Entry 8EHF (electron microscopy, 3.30 A resolution); this record covers chains A and J of the 8 polymer chains in the assembly.

Chain A:
Molecule: non-template DNA
Sequence (32 nucleotides; row label = number of the first residue in the row):
     1 GCGTCCTATC GATCTTCGGA AGAGATTCAG AG
Not modelled in the structure: 1, 8-14, 32

Chain J:
Name: DNA-directed RNA polymerase subunit beta'
From: Escherichia coli
Notes: EC 2.7.7.6
Reference sequence: C3SIA2 (C3SIA2_ECOLX); residue numbers follow UniProt; this construct covers 2-1407
Sequence (1407 residues; numbered 1 to 1407; the number before each row is that of its first residue):
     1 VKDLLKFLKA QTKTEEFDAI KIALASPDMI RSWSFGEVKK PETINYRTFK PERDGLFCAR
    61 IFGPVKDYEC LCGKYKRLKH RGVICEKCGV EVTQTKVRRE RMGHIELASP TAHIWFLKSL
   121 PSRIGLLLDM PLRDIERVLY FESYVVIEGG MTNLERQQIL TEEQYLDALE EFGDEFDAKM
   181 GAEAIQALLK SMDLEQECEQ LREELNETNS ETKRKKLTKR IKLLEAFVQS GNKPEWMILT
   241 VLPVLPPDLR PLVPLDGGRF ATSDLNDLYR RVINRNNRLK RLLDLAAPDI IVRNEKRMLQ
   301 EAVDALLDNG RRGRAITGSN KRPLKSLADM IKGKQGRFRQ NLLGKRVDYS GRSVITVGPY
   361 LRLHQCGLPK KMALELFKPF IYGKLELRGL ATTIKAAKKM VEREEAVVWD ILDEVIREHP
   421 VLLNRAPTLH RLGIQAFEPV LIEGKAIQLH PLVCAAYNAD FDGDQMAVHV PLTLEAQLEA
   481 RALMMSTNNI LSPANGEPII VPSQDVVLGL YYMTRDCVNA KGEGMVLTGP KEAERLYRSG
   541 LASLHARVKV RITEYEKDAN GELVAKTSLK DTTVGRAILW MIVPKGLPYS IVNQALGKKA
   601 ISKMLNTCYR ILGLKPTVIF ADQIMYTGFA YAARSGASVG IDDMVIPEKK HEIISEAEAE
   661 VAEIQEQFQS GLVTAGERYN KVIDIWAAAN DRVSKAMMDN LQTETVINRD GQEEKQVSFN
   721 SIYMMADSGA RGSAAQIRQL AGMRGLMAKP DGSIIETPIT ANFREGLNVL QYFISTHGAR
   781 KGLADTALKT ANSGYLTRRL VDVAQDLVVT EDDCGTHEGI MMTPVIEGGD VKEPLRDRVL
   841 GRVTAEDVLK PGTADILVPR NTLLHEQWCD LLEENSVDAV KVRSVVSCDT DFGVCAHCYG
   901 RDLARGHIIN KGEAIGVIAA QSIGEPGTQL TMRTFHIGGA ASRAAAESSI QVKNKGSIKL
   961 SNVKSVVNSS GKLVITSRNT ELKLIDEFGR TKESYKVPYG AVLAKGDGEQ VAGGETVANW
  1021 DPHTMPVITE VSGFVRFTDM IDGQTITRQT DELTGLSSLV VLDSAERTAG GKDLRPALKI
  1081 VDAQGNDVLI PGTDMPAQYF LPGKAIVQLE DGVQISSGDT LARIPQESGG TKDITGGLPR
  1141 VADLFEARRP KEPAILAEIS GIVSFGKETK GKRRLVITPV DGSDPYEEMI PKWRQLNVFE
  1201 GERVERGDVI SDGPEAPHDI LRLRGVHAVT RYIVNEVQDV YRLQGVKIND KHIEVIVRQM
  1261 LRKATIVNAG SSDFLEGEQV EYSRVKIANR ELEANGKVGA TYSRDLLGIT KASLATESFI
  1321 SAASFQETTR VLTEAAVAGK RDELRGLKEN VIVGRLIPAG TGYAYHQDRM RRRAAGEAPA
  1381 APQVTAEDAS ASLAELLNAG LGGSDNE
Not modelled in the structure: 1-15, 934-947, 1127-1133, 1374-1407
Sequence notes: expression tag (1)
Ion coordination: Zn2+ site 1: Cys-70, Cys-72, Cys-85, Cys-88; Mg2+: Asp-460, Asp-462, Asp-464; Zn2+ site 2: Cys-814, Cys-888, Cys-895, Cys-898

Chain A / chain J interface:
Residue-residue contacts (18; chain A residue first):
  DG3(A) / Arg-47(J)  salt bridge to the phosphate
  DT4(A) / Arg-47(J)  salt bridge to the phosphate
  DT7(A) / Asn-274(J)  base contact
  DT7(A) / Arg-278(J)  salt bridge to the phosphate
  DA20(A) / Arg-1148(J)  phosphate contact
  DA21(A) / Arg-1148(J)  phosphate contact
  DG22(A) / Lys-1311(J)  salt bridge to the phosphate
  DA23(A) / Leu-120(J)  sugar contact
  DA23(A) / Pro-121(J)  sugar contact
  DA23(A) / Arg-1330(J)  salt bridge to the phosphate
  DG24(A) / Pro-121(J)  phosphate contact
  DG24(A) / Lys-219(J)  salt bridge to the phosphate
  DA25(A) / Pro-131(J)  phosphate contact
  DA25(A) / Leu-132(J)  phosphate contact
  DA25(A) / Arg-133(J)  salt bridge to the phosphate
  DT26(A) / Arg-133(J)  salt bridge to the phosphate
  DG30(A) / Lys-1170(J)  phosphate contact
  DA31(A) / Lys-1170(J)  phosphate contact
Other interface residues (no listed pair), chain J (14 interface residues in all): Ser-122

Summary:
The interface between chain A and chain J involves 12 residues on one side and 14 on the other; the contacts
include 8 salt bridges. Among the polar pairs are DG3(A)/Arg-47(J), DT4(A)/Arg-47(J) and DT7(A)/Arg-278(J).
Cys-70(J), Cys-72(J), Cys-85(J) and Cys-88(J) form the Zn2+ site 1.
Here chain A is non-template DNA and chain J is DNA-directed RNA polymerase subunit beta' (Escherichia coli).
Entry 8EHF (Cryo-EM structure of his-elemental paused elongation complex with an unfolded TL (1)) was
determined by electron microscopy (same publication as 8EG7, 8EG8, 8EGB, 8EH8, 8EH9, 8EHA and 8EHI).
